PDB entry 5DKT | X-ray diffraction, 2.90 A resolution | chain A

== Chain A ==
Molecule: Prex DNA polymerase
Source organism: Plasmodium falciparum
Notes: EC 2.7.7.7
UniProtKB: Q8ILY1 (Q8ILY1_PLAF7); residues 1-628 here correspond to UniProt positions 1389-2016 (UniProt number = residue number + 1388)
Chain sequence (648 residues; row label = number of the first residue in the row; numbers below 1 keep their minus sign (Met-19 is residue -19)):
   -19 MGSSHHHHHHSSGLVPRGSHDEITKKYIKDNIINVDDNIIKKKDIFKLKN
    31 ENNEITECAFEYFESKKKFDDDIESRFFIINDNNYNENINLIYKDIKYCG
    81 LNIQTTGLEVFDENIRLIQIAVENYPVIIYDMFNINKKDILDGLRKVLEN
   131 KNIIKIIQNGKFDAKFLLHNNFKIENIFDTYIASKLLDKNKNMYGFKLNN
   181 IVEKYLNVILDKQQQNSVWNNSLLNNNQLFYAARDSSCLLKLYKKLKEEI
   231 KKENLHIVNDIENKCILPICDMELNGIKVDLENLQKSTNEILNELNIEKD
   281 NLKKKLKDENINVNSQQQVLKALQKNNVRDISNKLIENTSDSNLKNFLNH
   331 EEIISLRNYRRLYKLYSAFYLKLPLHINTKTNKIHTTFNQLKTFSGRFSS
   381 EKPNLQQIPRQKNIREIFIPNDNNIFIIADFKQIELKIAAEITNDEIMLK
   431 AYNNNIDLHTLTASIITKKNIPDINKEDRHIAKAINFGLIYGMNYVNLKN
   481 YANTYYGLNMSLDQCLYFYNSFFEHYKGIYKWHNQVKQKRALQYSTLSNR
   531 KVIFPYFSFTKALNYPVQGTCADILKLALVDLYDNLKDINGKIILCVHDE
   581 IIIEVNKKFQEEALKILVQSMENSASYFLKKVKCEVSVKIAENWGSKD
Not modelled in the structure: -19 to 0, 282-330, 627-628
Construct notes: expression tag (-19 to 0); engineered mutation Asn82 (Asp1470 in Q8ILY1), Gln84 (Glu1472 in Q8ILY1)
Bound ions: Na+ near Asn82 (its only coordinating residue here)

== Summary ==
Chain A is Prex DNA polymerase (Plasmodium falciparum); the structure, N-terminal His tagged apPOL exonuclease
mutant, was determined by X-ray diffraction (same publication as 5DKU).
